3CWB - chains P and S of the 20 polymer chains in the assembly; structure by X-ray diffraction, 3.51 A resolution.

# Chain P
Name: Cytochrome b
Organism: Gallus gallus
UniProtKB: P18946 (CYB_CHICK); residues 1-380 here = UniProt positions 1-380
Sequence (380 residues; numbered 1 to 380; the number before each row is that of its first residue):
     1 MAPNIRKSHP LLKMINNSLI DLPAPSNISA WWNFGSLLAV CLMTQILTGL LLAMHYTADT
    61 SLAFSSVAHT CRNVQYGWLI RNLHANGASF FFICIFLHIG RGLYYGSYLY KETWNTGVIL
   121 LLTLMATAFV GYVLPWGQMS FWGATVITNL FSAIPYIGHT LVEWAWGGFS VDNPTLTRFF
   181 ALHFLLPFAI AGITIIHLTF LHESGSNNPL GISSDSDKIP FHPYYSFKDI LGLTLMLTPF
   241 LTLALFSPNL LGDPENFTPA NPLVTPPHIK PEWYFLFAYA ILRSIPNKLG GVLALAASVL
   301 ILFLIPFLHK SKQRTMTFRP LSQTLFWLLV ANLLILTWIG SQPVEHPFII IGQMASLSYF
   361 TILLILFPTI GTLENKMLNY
Not modelled in the structure: 1
Bound ions: heme Fe site 1: His84, His183; heme Fe site 2: His98, His197
Small-molecule neighbours:
  - heme (HEM), molecule 1: Trp32, Phe34, Gly35, Ser36, Leu38, Ala39, Phe91, Ile95, His98, Ile99, Arg101, Ser107, Tyr108, Thr113, Trp114, Gly117, Val118, Leu120, Leu121, Ile190, Thr194, His197, Leu198, Leu201, Ser206, Asn207, Leu302
  - heme (HEM), molecule 2: Leu42, Gln45, Ile46, Gly49, Leu50, Leu52, Ala53, Tyr56, Val67, Arg81, His84, Ala85, Ala88, Leu124, Thr127, Ala128, Gly131, Tyr132, Leu134, Pro135, Phe180, His183, Phe184, Pro187, Ile190, Tyr274
  - ICX (methyl N-[(5Z)-6-({[4-(4-iodobenzyl)phenyl]carbonyl}amino)hex-5-enoyl]glycinate): Met125, Ala126, Ala128, Phe129, Tyr132, Trp142, Gly143, Val146, Ile147, Leu150, Ile269, Lys270, Pro271, Glu272, Tyr274, Phe275, Ala278, Tyr279, Leu282, Leu295
  - UQ (Coenzyme Q10, (2Z,6E,10Z,14E,18E,22E,26Z)-isomer): Ser18, Leu19, Leu22, Pro23, Ala24, Ile28, Ser36, Ala39, Leu198, Leu201, His202, Ser206, Phe221, Tyr225, Asp229
UniProt features mapped onto this chain:
  - binding site (heme b): His84, His98, His183, His197
  - binding site (a ubiquinone): His202
From the paper describing this entry:
  - binding site for ICX: Glu272

# Chain S
Name: Mitochondrial ubiquinol-cytochrome C reductase 14 kDa protein
Organism: Gallus gallus
Sequence (110 residues; row label = number of the first residue in the row):
     1 AARATVAGGG RLMDRIRKWY YNAAGFNKYG LMRDDTLYED DDVKEALKRL PKDLYNERMF
    61 RIKRALDLSL KHRILPKEQW VKYEEDKPYL EPYLKEVIRE RLEREAWNKK
Not modelled in the structure: 1-9, 110

# How chain P and chain S interact
Contacting residue pairs (43; chain P residue first):
  Ser26(P) - Leu70(S)
  Asn27(P) - Leu66(S)
  Asn27(P) - Ser69(S)
  Asn27(P) - Leu70(S)
  Leu109(P) - Tyr38(S)
  Pro209(P) - Ser69(S)
  Leu210(P) - Ala65(S)
  Leu210(P) - Leu66(S)  hydrophobic
  Leu210(P) - Ser69(S)
  Ile212(P) - Asp35(S)
  Ile212(P) - Thr36(S)
  Ile212(P) - Ile62(S)  hydrophobic
  Ser213(P) - Glu39(S)  hydrogen bond (backbone-side chain)
  Ser213(P) - Ile62(S)
  Ser213(P) - Leu66(S)
  Ser214(P) - Leu66(S)
  Ser216(P) - Met59(S)
  Ser216(P) - Lys63(S)  hydrogen bond (backbone-side chain)
  Ser216(P) - Leu66(S)
  Asp217(P) - Lys63(S)
  Lys312(P) - Leu37(S)
  Lys312(P) - Tyr38(S)  hydrogen bond (backbone-backbone)
  Gln313(P) - Thr36(S)  hydrogen bond
  Arg314(P) - Tyr38(S)
  Phe318(P) - Tyr20(S)
  Phe318(P) - Ala24(S)
  Phe318(P) - Phe26(S)  hydrophobic
  Phe318(P) - Thr36(S)
  Arg319(P) - Tyr20(S)
  Glu374(P) - Tyr20(S)
  Lys376(P) - Arg17(S)  hydrogen bond (backbone-side chain)
  Met377(P) - Ile16(S)  hydrophobic
  Met377(P) - Arg17(S)
  Met377(P) - Trp19(S)  hydrophobic
  Met377(P) - Tyr20(S)  hydrophobic
  Leu378(P) - Tyr20(S)  hydrophobic
  Leu378(P) - Phe26(S)  hydrophobic
  Leu378(P) - Arg33(S)  hydrogen bond (backbone-side chain)
  Asn379(P) - Arg33(S)  hydrogen bond (backbone-side chain)
  Asn379(P) - Glu91(S)
  Tyr380(P) - Arg33(S)  hydrogen bond
  Tyr380(P) - Asp34(S)  hydrogen bond
  Tyr380(P) - Leu37(S)
Other interface residues (no listed pair), chain P (24 interface residues in all): Asn208, Thr317, Pro320
Other interface residues (no listed pair), chain S (24 interface residues in all): Ala23, Tyr29, Leu31

# Overview
Chain P and chain S each contribute 24 residues to their interface; the contacts include 9 hydrogen bonds.
Polar contacts include Ser213(P)-Glu39(S), Ser216(P)-Lys63(S) and Gln313(P)-Thr36(S). Ligands of chain P:
heme, compound ICX and compound UQ. The paper reports a binding site for ICX at Glu272(P).
Here chain P is Cytochrome b and chain S is Mitochondrial ubiquinol-cytochrome C reductase 14 kDa protein,
both from Gallus gallus. Entry 3CWB (Chicken Cytochrome BC1 Complex inhibited by an iodinated analogue of the
polyketide Crocacin-D) was determined by X-ray diffraction.
